PDB entry 8DWV | electron microscopy, 3.60 A resolution | chains G and H of the 6 polymer chains in the assembly

[Chain G (and H)]
Name: Speckle-type POZ protein
Organism: Homo sapiens
Notes: chain H of this document is another copy of the same molecule, construct and numbering; everything in this record applies to it too
Reference sequence: O43791 (SPOP_HUMAN); residue numbers follow UniProt; this construct covers 1-373
Amino-acid sequence (373 residues; numbered 1 to 373; the number before each row is that of its first residue):
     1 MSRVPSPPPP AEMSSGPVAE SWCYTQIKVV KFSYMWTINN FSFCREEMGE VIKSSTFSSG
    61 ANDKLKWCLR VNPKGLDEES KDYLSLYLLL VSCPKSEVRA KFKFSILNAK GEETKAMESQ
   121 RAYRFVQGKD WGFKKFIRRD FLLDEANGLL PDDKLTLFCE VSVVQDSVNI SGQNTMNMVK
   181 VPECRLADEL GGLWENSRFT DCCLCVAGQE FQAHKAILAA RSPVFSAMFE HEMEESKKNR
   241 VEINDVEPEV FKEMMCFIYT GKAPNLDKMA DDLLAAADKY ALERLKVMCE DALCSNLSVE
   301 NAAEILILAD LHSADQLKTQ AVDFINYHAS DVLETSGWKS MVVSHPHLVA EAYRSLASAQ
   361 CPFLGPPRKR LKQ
Disordered / not traced: 1-19, 365-373 (chain H: 1-17, 362-373)
Curated features (UniProtKB/Swiss-Prot):
  - region: Y123 to F133 (Important for binding substrate proteins), L186 to I217 (Important for homodimerization)
  - natural variant: T25 (T25A: In NSDVS2), Y83 (Y83C: In NSDVS2), R121 (R121Q: In NSDVS1), G132 (G132V: In NSDVS2), R138 (R138C: In NSDVS2), D144 (D144N: In NSDVS1)
  - mutagenesis: Y87 (Y87A: Strongly reduced affinity for substrate proteins), Y123 (Y123A: Strongly reduced affinity for substrate proteins), D130 (D130A: Strongly reduced affinity for substrate proteins), W131 (W131A: Strongly reduced affinity for substrate proteins), F133 (F133A: Strongly reduced affinity for substrate proteins), L186 (L186D: Strongly reduced homodimerization. Reduces the activity of the cullin-RING-based BCR (BTB-CUL3-RBX1) E3 ubiquitin-protein ligase complex), L190 (L190D: Strongly reduced homodimerization. Reduces the activity of the cullin-RING-based BCR (BTB-CUL3-RBX1) E3 ubiquitin-protein ligase complex), L193 (L193D: Strongly reduced homodimerization. Reduces the activity of the cullin-RING-based BCR (BTB-CUL3-RBX1) E3 ubiquitin-protein ligase complex), I217 (I217K: Strongly reduced homodimerization. Reduces the activity of the cullin-RING-based BCR (BTB-CUL3-RBX1) E3 ubiquitin-protein ligase complex)
Reported in the primary citation:
  - disease-associated variants - W22R, R45L, R45W, E47K, E78K, S80R, Y327C, Y327F (citing earlier work)
  - mutagenesis - E78K: increased catalytic activity on BRD3
  - mutagenesis - W131G: increased stability (proposed by the authors, not directly observed)
  - mutagenesis - E78K: increased stability
  - self-association interface (contacts with another copy of this molecule): Y327
  - disease-associated variants - E78K: increased catalytic activity on BRD3
  - disease-associated variants - E78K: increased stability
  - disease-associated variants - W131G: decreased stability

[How chain G and chain H interact]
Residue-residue contacts (52; chain G residue first):
  E20(G) with S33(H), hydrogen bond (backbone-backbone); Y34(H)
  S21(G) with Y34(H); M35(H), hydrogen bond (side chain-backbone)
  W22(G) with M35(H), hydrophobic; Y327(H)
  C23(G) with M35(H); W36(H), hydrophobic; T37(H)
  Y24(G) with T37(H); N39(H)
  T25(G) with T37(H), hydrogen bond (side chain-backbone); N39(H)
  Q26(G) with N39(H), hydrogen bond
  I27(G) with N39(H); N40(H)
  V29(G) with N40(H)
  R99(G) with E46(H), salt bridge; E50(H), salt bridge
  I170(G) with K53(H); S54(H); S55(H)
  S171(G) with S55(H)
  Q173(G) with T56(H)
  M178(G) with D291(H); Q320(H)
  V179(G) with E290(H); D291(H); Q316(H), hydrogen bond (backbone-side chain); Q320(H)
  V181(G) with V287(H), hydrophobic; D291(H)
  P182(G) with E283(H); V287(H)
  C184(G) with R284(H), hydrogen bond
  R185(G) with P223(H)
  L186(G) with R221(H)
  E189(G) with A220(H); R221(H), salt bridge; S222(H)
  R198(G) with S226(H); A227(H); E230(H), salt bridge
  F199(G) with S226(H); E230(H)
  A216(G) with I217(H), hydrophobic
  R221(G) with L186(H)
  R284(G) with P182(H); E183(H), hydrogen bond (side chain-backbone); C184(H)
  V287(G) with V181(H), hydrophobic
  M288(G) with V181(H), hydrophobic
Other interface residues (no listed pair), chain G (39 interface residues in all): K101, V164, S167, N174, K180, L190, L193, I217, A220, Q316, Q320
Other interface residues (no listed pair), chain H (45 interface residues in all): I38, F43, C44, R45, I52, M178, V179, E189, H214, F229, E234

[In short]
Chain G and chain H form an interface of 39 and 45 residues respectively; the contacts include 7 hydrogen
bonds and 4 salt bridges. Polar contacts include R99(G)-E46(H), R99(G)-E50(H) and E189(G)-R221(H). Curated
annotation (UniProt) lists 9 mutagenesis sites on chain G. From the paper: W131G and E78K of chain G increase
stability; a self-association interface involving Y327(G).
Both chains are Speckle-type POZ protein (Homo sapiens). Entry 8DWV (Full-length wild type SPOP) was
determined by electron microscopy together with 8DWS, 8DWT and 8DWU from the same study.
